PDB entry 8AC7 | X-ray diffraction, 1.40 A resolution | chain B

Chain B:
Molecule: Keratinase KP1
From: Pseudomonas aeruginosa
Reference sequence: E3ULB5 (E3ULB5_PSEAI); residues 27-536 here correspond to UniProt positions 22-531 (UniProt number = residue number - 5)
Amino-acid sequence (510 residues; row label = number of the first residue in the row):
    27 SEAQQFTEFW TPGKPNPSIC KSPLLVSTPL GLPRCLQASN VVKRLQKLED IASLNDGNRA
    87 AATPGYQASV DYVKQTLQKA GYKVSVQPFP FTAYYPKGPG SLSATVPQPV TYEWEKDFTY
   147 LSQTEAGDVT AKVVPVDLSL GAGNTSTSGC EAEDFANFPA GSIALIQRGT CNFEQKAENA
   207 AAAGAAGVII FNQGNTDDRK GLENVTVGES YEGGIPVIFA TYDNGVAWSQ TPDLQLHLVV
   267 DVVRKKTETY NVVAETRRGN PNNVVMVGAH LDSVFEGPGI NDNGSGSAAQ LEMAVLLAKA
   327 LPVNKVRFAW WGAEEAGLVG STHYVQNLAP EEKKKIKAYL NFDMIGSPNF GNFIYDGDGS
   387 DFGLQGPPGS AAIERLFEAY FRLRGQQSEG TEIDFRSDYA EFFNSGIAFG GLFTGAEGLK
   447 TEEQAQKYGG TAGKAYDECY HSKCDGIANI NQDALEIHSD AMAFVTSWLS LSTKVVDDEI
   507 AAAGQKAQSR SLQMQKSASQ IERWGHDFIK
Unresolved in the structure: 27-43, 511-526
Cystine bridges: Cys46-Cys61, Cys176-Cys197, Cys465-Cys470
Bound ions: Na+ site 1: Asp154 (shared with 1 residue of chain A); Na+ site 2: Asp163, Glu177, Asp180; Na+ site 3 near Glu235 (its only coordinating residue here); Zn2+ site 1: His296, Asp308, Asp369 (together with acetate ion); Zn2+ site 2: Asp308, Glu341, His467 (together with acetate ion); Zn2+ site 3: Asp382, Asp384, Ser386, Glu400; Zn2+ site 4: Glu482, Asp486 (together with acetate ion); Na+ site 4 near Asp533 (its only coordinating residue here)
What the authors report for this chain:
  - catalytic residues: Glu340, Tyr466
  - mutagenesis - R194A (100-fold): decreased binding to linear-ERWGHDFIK
  - mutagenesis - R194A: abolished binding to cyclic-ERWGHDFIK
  - mutagenesis - R194A: unchanged catalytic activity on Leu-pNA
  - mutagenesis - R194A: decreased catalytic activity on ERWGHDFIK
  - mutagenesis - R194A: decreased catalytic activity on KWLGYL

Overview:
Asp163, Glu177 and Asp180 coordinate Na+ site 2. His296, Asp308 and Asp369 coordinate Zn2+ site 1. The paper
reports catalytic residues Glu340 and Tyr466; R194A reduces binding to linear-ERWGHDFIK.
Chain B is Keratinase KP1 (Pseudomonas aeruginosa); the structure, Structure of Pseudomonas aeruginosa
aminopeptidase, PaAP, was determined by X-ray diffraction (same publication as 8AC9, 8ACG, 8ACK and 8ACR).
